4Q0S - chain A; structure by X-ray diffraction, 1.93 A resolution.

# Chain A
Name: L-Ribose isomerase
Notes: EC 5.3.1.-
Reference sequence: Q93UQ5 (Q93UQ5_9GAMM); numbering as in UniProt (aligned over 3-249)
Sequence (260 residues; numbered -10 to 249; the number before each row is that of its first residue; numbers below 1 keep their minus sign (Met-10 is residue -10)):
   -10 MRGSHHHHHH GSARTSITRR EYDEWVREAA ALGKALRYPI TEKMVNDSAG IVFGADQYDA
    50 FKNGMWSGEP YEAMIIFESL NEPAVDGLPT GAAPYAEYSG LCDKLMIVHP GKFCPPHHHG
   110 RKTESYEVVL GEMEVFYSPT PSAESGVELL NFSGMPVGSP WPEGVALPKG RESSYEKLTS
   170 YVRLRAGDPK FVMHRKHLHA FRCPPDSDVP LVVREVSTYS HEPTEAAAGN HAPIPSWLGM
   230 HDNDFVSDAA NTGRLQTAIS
Not modelled in the structure: -10 to 0
Differences from the reference sequence: expression tag (-10 to 2)
Bound ions: Co2+: His106, His108, Glu113, His188 (together with D-ribitol)
Residues lining bound ligands:
  - cobalt hexammine(III) (NCO): Asp233, Phe234, Val235, Ser236, Asp237, Asn240
  - D-ribitol (RB0), molecule 1: Phe42, Met63, Ile65, Lys93, Met95, Cys103, His106, His108, Lys111, Glu113, Tyr115, His188, Phe190, Glu204, Glu211, Asn232, Phe234, Arg243
  - D-ribitol (RB0), molecule 2: Met144, Pro145, Pro178, Lys179, Phe180, Val181

# Summary
Ligands of chain A: D-ribitol and cobalt hexammine(III). The Co2+ site is built by His106, His108, Glu113 and
His188.
Chain A is L-Ribose isomerase; the structure, Crystal structure of Acinetobacter sp. DL28 L-ribose isomerase
in complex with ribitol, was determined by X-ray diffraction, deposited together with 4Q0P, 4Q0Q, 4Q0U and
4Q0V.
